PDB entry 7FOU | X-ray diffraction, 1.59 A resolution | chains A and B

[Chain A]
Protein: Pre-mRNA-splicing factor 8
Organism: Saccharomyces cerevisiae S288C
UniProtKB: P33334 (PRP8_YEAST); residues 1836-2090 here = UniProt positions 1836-2090
Chain sequence (258 residues; each row starts with the number of its first residue):
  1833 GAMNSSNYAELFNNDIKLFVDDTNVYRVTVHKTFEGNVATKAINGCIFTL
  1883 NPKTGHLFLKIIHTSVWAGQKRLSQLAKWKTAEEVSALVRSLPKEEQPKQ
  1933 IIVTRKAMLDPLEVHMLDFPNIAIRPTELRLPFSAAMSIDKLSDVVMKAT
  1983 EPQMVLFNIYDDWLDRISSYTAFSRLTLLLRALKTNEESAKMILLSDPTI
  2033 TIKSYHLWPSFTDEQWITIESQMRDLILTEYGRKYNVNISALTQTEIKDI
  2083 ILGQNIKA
Disordered / not traced: 2070-2090
Differences from the reference sequence: expression tag (1833-1835)

[Chain B]
Protein: A1 cistron-splicing factor AAR2
Organism: Saccharomyces cerevisiae S288C
UniProtKB: P32357 (AAR2_YEAST); aligned to UniProt positions 1-317 over residues 1-317
Chain sequence (308 residues; each row starts with the number of its first residue; note: 13 numbers in that range are skipped by the numbering (no residue carries them; nothing is unmodelled there); numbers below 1 keep their minus sign (Gly-3 is residue -3)):
    -3 GAMAMNTVPFTSAPIEVTIGIDQYSFNVKENQPFHGIKDIPIGHVHVIHF
    47 QHADNSSMRYGYWFDCRMGNFYIQYDPKDGLYKMMEERDGAKFENIVHNF
    97 KERQMMVSYPKIDEDDTWYNLTEFVQMDKIRKIVRKDENQFSYVDSSMTT
   147 VQENEL
   166 SSSSSDPAHSLNYTVINFKSREAIRPGHEMEDFLDKSYYLNTVMLQGIFK
   216 NSSNYFGELQFAFLNAMFFGNYGSSLQWHAMIELICSSATVPKHMLDKLD
   266 EILYYQIKTLPEQYSDILLNERVWNICLYSSFQKNSLHNTEKIMENKYPE
   316 LL
Disordered / not traced: -3 to 0, 166-169
Differences from the reference sequence: expression tag (-3 to 0); conflict Ser166 (Leu153 in P32357), Ser167 (Lys154 in P32357), Ser170 (Asp in P32357)
Ligand contacts: VH9 ((1R)-1-(4-fluorophenyl)-2-[(propan-2-yl)amino]ethan-1-ol): Phe120, Val121, Gln122, Lys125, Ile126, Lys128, Ile129, Thr179, Ile213, Phe214, Asn219, Gly222, Glu223, Phe226
UniProt features mapped onto this chain:
  - region: Leu261 to Ile282 (Leucine-zipper)
  - modified residue: Ser253 (Phosphoserine), Thr274 (Phosphothreonine)

[How chain A and chain B interact]
Pairs across the interface (18; chain A residue first):
  Gln1907(A) - Met195(B)
  Gln1907(A) - Leu199(B)
  Leu1908(A) - Met195(B)  hydrophobic
  Trp1911(A) - Glu194(B)
  Trp1911(A) - Met195(B)
  Trp1911(A) - Phe198(B)  hydrophobic
  Asp1942(A) - Lys184(B)  salt bridge
  Asp1942(A) - Phe198(B)
  Glu1945(A) - Lys184(B)  salt bridge
  Val1946(A) - Ile189(B)  hydrophobic
  Val1946(A) - Glu194(B)
  Val1946(A) - Phe198(B)  hydrophobic
  His1947(A) - Glu194(B)
  Leu1949(A) - Lys184(B)
  Leu1949(A) - Ser185(B)
  Leu1949(A) - Arg186(B)
  Leu1949(A) - Ile189(B)  hydrophobic
  Asp1950(A) - Arg186(B)  salt bridge

[Overview]
9 residues of chain A and 8 residues of chain B are in contact; the contacts include 3 salt bridges. Among the
polar pairs are Asp1942(A)-Lys184(B), Glu1945(A)-Lys184(B) and Asp1950(A)-Arg186(B). Ligands of chain B:
compound VH9.
Here chain A is Pre-mRNA-splicing factor 8 and chain B is A1 cistron-splicing factor AAR2, both from
Saccharomyces cerevisiae S288C. Entry 7FOU (PanDDA analysis group deposition -- Aar2/RNaseH in complex with
fragment P08E01 from the F2X-Universal Library) was determined by X-ray diffraction, deposited together with
5ST0, 5ST1, 5ST2, 5ST3, 5ST4, 5ST5 and 248 further entries.
